9JLF - chains D and E of the 8 polymer chains in the assembly; structure by electron microscopy, 3.30 A resolution.

Chain D:
Molecule: Terminator protein
From: Escherichia phage FCWL1
Reference sequence: A0AAX4MU51 (A0AAX4MU51_9CAUD); residues 1-132 here = UniProt positions 1-132
Chain sequence (132 residues; row label = number of the first residue in the row):
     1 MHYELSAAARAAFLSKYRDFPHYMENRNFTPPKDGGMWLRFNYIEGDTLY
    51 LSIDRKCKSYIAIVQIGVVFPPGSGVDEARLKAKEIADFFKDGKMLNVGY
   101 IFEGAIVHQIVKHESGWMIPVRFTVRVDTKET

Chain E:
Molecule: Tail tube protein
From: Escherichia phage FCWL1
Reference sequence: A0AAX4MUP2 (A0AAX4MUP2_9CAUD); numbering as in UniProt (aligned over 1-222)
Chain sequence (222 residues; row label = number of the first residue in the row):
     1 MHLPNGAQIFVETSRGEEIEATAVTNEKNPVATVASKGDLAKGDYVIVTQ
    51 STWAKMVSRVLIVTDAQETSITLAGIDTSDTLVFPAGGTMSFAKITGWTE
   101 IPCVQEIGQDGGEQQYYTYQCLSDDKEQQIPTFKSAISLTYTFAHEFDNP
   151 IYQILRKLDSSGQVTAVRMYVPKASEMRMWAGILSFNDIPSTQVNEMETV
   201 ELAVSLKGDFTFISSTLASPGA
Unresolved in the structure: 220-222

How chain D and chain E interact:
Inter-chain disulfides: Cys57(D)-Cys103(E)
Residue-residue contacts (16):
  Leu51(D) with Met197(E), hydrophobic
  Ser52(D) with Cys103(E); Val104(E)
  Ile53(D) with Asn5(E); Gly6(E), hydrogen bond (backbone-backbone); Ala7(E); Val104(E), hydrogen bond (backbone-backbone); Ile107(E), hydrophobic
  Asp54(D) with Gly6(E); Ala7(E); Cys103(E)
  Arg55(D) with Asn5(E)
  Cys57(D) with Cys103(E), disulfide
  Phe102(D) with Asn195(E)
  Arg126(D) with Met197(E)
  Asp128(D) with Met197(E)
Also at the interface, not in a pair above, chain D (10 interface residues in all): Lys56
Also at the interface, not in a pair above, chain E (11 interface residues in all): Pro4, Gln8, Gln105

In short:
The interface between chain D and chain E involves 10 residues on one side and 11 on the other, with 1
disulfide bond and 2 hydrogen bonds. Main-chain hydrogen bonds include Ile53(D)-Gly6(E) and
Ile53(D)-Val104(E).
Chain D is Terminator protein and chain E is Tail tube protein, both from Escherichia phage FCWL1; the
structure, Cryo-EM Structure of Bacteriophage FCWL1 head-to-tail interface, was determined by electron
microscopy, deposited together with 9KMG and 9KMH.
